Entry 2VDM (X-ray diffraction, 2.90 A resolution); this record covers chains A and L of the 4 polymer chains in the assembly.

Chain A:
Molecule: Integrin alpha-iib
From: Homo sapiens
Notes: fragment: headpiece, residues 32-483
UniProtKB: P08514 (ITA2B_HUMAN); residues 1-452 here correspond to UniProt positions 32-483 (UniProt number = residue number + 31)
Amino-acid sequence (452 residues; row label = number of the first residue in the row):
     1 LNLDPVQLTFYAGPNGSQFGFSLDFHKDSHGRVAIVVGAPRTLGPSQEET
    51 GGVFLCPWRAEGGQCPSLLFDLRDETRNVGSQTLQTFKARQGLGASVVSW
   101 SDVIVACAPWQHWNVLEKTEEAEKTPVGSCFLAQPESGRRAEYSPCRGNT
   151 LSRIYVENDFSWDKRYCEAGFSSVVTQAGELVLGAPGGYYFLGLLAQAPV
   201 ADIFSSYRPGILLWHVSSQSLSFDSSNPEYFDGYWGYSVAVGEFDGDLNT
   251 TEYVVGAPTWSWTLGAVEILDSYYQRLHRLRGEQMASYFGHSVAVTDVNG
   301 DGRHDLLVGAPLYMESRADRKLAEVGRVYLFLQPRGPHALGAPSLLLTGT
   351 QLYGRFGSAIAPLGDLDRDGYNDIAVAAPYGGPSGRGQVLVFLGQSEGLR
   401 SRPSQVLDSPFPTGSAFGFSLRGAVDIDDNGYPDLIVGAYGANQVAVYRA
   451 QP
Construct notes: conflict Gly282 (Ala313 in P08514)
UniProt features mapped onto this chain:
  - binding site (Ca(2+)): Glu243, Asp245, Asp247, Thr250, Glu252, Asp297, Asn299, Asp301, Arg303, Asp305, Asp365, Asp367, Asp369, Tyr371, Asp373, Asp426, Asp428, Asn430, Tyr432, Asp434
  - glycosylation (N-linked (GlcNAc...) asparagine): Asn15, Asn249
Cystine bridges: Cys56-Cys65, Cys107-Cys130, Cys146-Cys167
Covalent attachments: N-acetylglucosamine (NAG) linked to Asn15, Asn249
Ion coordination: Ca2+ site 1: Glu243, Asp245, Asp247, Thr250, Glu252; Ca2+ site 2: Asp297, Asn299, Asp301, Arg303, Asp305; Ca2+ site 3: Asp365, Asp367, Asp369, Tyr371, Asp373; Ca2+ site 4: Asp426, Asp428, Asn430, Tyr432, Asp434
Small-molecule neighbours: tirofiban (AGG): Asp159, Phe160, Ser161, Tyr189, Tyr190, Leu192, Asp224, Ser225, Phe231

Chain L:
Molecule: Monoclonal antibody 10E5 light chain
From: Mus musculus
Notes: antibody fragment or engineered binder
Amino-acid sequence (214 residues; row label = number of the first residue in the row):
     1 DILMTQSPSSMSVSLGDTVSITCHASQGISSNIGWLQQKPGKSFMGLIYY
    51 GTNLVDGVPSRFSGSGSGADYSLTISSLDSEDFADYYCVQYAQLPYTFGG
   101 GTKLEIKRADAAPTVSIFPPSSEQLTSGGASVVCFLNNFYPKDINVKWKI
   151 DGSERQNGVLNSWTDQDSKDSTYSMSSTLTLTKDEYERHNSYTCEATHKT
   201 STSPIVKSFNRNEC
Cystine bridges: Cys23-Cys88, Cys134-Cys194

Chain A / chain L interface:
Contacting residue pairs (18; chain A residue first):
  Arg77(A) - Asn32(L)  hydrogen bond
  Arg77(A) - Tyr50(L)
  Arg77(A) - Tyr91(L)
  Asn78(A) - Asn32(L)  hydrogen bond (backbone-side chain)
  Val79(A) - Asn32(L)
  Val79(A) - Tyr91(L)
  Val79(A) - Ala92(L)
  Gly80(A) - Tyr91(L)  hydrogen bond (backbone-backbone)
  Gly80(A) - Ala92(L)  hydrogen bond (backbone-backbone)
  Gly80(A) - Leu94(L)
  Ser81(A) - Ala92(L)  hydrogen bond (backbone-backbone)
  Ser81(A) - Gln93(L)
  Ser81(A) - Leu94(L)  hydrogen bond (side chain-backbone)
  Arg208(A) - Tyr49(L)
  Arg208(A) - Asn53(L)
  Pro209(A) - Tyr50(L)
  Gly210(A) - Tyr50(L)
  Ile211(A) - Tyr50(L)  hydrophobic
Also at the interface, not in a pair above, chain L (10 interface residues in all): Ser30, Leu54

Summary:
9 residues of chain A and 10 residues of chain L are in contact, with 6 hydrogen bonds. Polar contacts include
Arg77(A)-Asn32(L), Asn78(A)-Asn32(L) and Ser81(A)-Leu94(L). Bound to chain A: tirofiban. N-acetylglucosamine
is covalently linked to Asn15(A) and Asn249(A).
Chain A is Integrin alpha-iib (Homo sapiens) and chain L is Monoclonal antibody 10E5 light chain (Mus
musculus); the structure, Re-refinement of Integrin AlphaIIbBeta3 Headpiece Bound to Antagonist Tirofiban, was
determined by X-ray diffraction, deposited together with 2VC2, 2VDK, 2VDL, 2VDN, 2VDO, 2VDP, 2VDQ and 2VDR.
